PDB entry 5E2U | X-ray diffraction, 2.40 A resolution | chains L and H

# Chain L
Name: AT8 light chain
From: Mus musculus
Chain sequence (219 residues; numbered 1 to 219; the number before each row is that of its first residue):
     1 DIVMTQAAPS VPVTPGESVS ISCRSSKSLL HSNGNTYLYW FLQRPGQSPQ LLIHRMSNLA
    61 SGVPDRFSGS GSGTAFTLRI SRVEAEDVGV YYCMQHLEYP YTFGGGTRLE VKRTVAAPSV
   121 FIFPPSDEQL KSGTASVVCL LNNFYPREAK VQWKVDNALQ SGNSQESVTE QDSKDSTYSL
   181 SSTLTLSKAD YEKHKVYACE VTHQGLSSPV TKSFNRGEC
Not modelled in the structure: 32-33, 53-64, 218-219
Disulfide bonds: Cys-23/Cys-93, Cys-139/Cys-199
Reported in the primary citation:
  - conformationally variable residues (order/disorder transition): Ser-32 to Asn-33, Ile-53 to Pro-64

# Chain H
Name: AT8 heavy chain
From: Mus musculus
Chain sequence (222 residues; each row starts with the number of its first residue):
     1 DVQLQESGPG LVKPSQSLSL TCSVTDYSIT SGYYWNWIRQ FPGNKLEWMG YISYDGSNNY
    61 NPSLKNRISI TRDPSKDQFF LNLNSVTTED TATYYCTRGS LVWGQGTLVT VSAASTKGPS
   121 VFPLAPSSKS TSGGTAALGC LVKDYFPEPV TVSWNSGALT SGVHTFPAVL QSSGLYSLSS
   181 VVTVPSSSLG TQTYICNVNH KPSNTKVDKK VEPKSCHHHH HH
Not modelled in the structure: 128-133, 215-222
Disulfide bonds: Cys-22/Cys-96, Cys-140/Cys-196
Reported in the primary citation:
  - specificity-determining residues: Tyr-33, Tyr-34 (proposed by the authors, not directly observed)

# Chain L / chain H interface
Contacting residue pairs - 57 pairs, chain L then chain H:
  Tyr-39(L) with Ser-100(H)
  Phe-41(L) with Ser-100(H); Trp-103(H), hydrophobic
  Gln-43(L) with Gln-40(H), hydrogen bond; Tyr-95(H), hydrogen bond
  Gln-47(L) with Tyr-95(H)
  Ser-48(L) with Tyr-95(H); Trp-103(H); Gly-104(H)
  Pro-49(L) with Tyr-95(H); Trp-103(H)
  Leu-51(L) with Ser-100(H)
  Tyr-92(L) with Gln-40(H), hydrogen bond; Asn-44(H), hydrogen bond (side chain-backbone); Leu-46(H), hydrophobic
  Met-94(L) with Ser-100(H)
  Tyr-99(L) with Trp-48(H), hydrophobic; Tyr-51(H); Asn-59(H)
  Pro-100(L) with Trp-48(H), hydrophobic; Asn-61(H); Pro-62(H)
  Tyr-101(L) with Trp-48(H)
  Phe-103(L) with Leu-46(H), hydrophobic
  Arg-108(L) with Asn-44(H)
  Phe-121(L) with Ala-137(H), hydrophobic
  Phe-123(L) with Leu-124(H); Ala-125(H); Ala-137(H)
  Pro-124(L) with Lys-214(H)
  Ser-126(L) with Phe-122(H); Pro-123(H)
  Glu-128(L) with Val-121(H); Phe-122(H); Lys-209(H), salt bridge
  Gln-129(L) with Phe-122(H)
  Ser-136(L) with Leu-141(H); Lys-143(H)
  Val-138(L) with Leu-124(H), hydrophobic
  Leu-140(L) with Ala-137(H), hydrophobic; Phe-166(H), hydrophobic; Val-181(H), hydrophobic
  Asn-142(L) with His-164(H); Thr-183(H), hydrogen bond
  Asn-143(L) with His-164(H), hydrogen bond
  Gln-165(L) with Val-169(H); Gln-171(H), hydrogen bond
  Ser-167(L) with Phe-166(H); Pro-167(H), hydrogen bond (side chain-backbone); Val-169(H)
  Val-168(L) with Pro-167(H)
  Thr-169(L) with Phe-166(H)
  Asp-172(L) with His-164(H)
  Ser-179(L) with His-164(H), hydrogen bond; Phe-166(H)
  Leu-180(L) with Phe-166(H)
  Ser-181(L) with Phe-166(H)
Other interface residues (no listed pair), chain L (35 interface residues in all): Val-90, Gly-217
Other interface residues (no listed pair), chain H (36 interface residues in all): Ile-38, Leu-101, Pro-126, Ser-127, Leu-138, Thr-165, Ser-179

# Summary
35 residues of chain L and 36 residues of chain H are in contact, with 9 hydrogen bonds and 1 salt bridge.
Polar pairs include Glu-128(L)/Lys-209(H), Gln-43(L)/Gln-40(H) and Gln-43(L)/Tyr-95(H). The paper reports
specificity determinants Tyr-33(H) and Tyr-34(H); conformational variability at Ser-32(L) and Ile-53(L).
Here chain L is AT8 light chain and chain H is AT8 heavy chain, both from Mus musculus. Entry 5E2U (Structure
of anti-TAU AT8 FAB in the presence of phosphopeptide) was determined by X-ray diffraction (same publication
as 5E2T, 5E2V and 5E2W).
